7ADC - chains X and K of the 15 polymer chains in the assembly; structure by electron microscopy, 4.00 A resolution.

== Chain X ==
Protein: DNA-directed RNA polymerase subunit beta
Organism: Escherichia coli
Notes: EC 2.7.7.6
UniProt: P0A8V4 (RPOB_ECO57); numbering as in UniProt (aligned over 1-1342)
Amino-acid sequence (1342 residues; each row starts with the number of its first residue):
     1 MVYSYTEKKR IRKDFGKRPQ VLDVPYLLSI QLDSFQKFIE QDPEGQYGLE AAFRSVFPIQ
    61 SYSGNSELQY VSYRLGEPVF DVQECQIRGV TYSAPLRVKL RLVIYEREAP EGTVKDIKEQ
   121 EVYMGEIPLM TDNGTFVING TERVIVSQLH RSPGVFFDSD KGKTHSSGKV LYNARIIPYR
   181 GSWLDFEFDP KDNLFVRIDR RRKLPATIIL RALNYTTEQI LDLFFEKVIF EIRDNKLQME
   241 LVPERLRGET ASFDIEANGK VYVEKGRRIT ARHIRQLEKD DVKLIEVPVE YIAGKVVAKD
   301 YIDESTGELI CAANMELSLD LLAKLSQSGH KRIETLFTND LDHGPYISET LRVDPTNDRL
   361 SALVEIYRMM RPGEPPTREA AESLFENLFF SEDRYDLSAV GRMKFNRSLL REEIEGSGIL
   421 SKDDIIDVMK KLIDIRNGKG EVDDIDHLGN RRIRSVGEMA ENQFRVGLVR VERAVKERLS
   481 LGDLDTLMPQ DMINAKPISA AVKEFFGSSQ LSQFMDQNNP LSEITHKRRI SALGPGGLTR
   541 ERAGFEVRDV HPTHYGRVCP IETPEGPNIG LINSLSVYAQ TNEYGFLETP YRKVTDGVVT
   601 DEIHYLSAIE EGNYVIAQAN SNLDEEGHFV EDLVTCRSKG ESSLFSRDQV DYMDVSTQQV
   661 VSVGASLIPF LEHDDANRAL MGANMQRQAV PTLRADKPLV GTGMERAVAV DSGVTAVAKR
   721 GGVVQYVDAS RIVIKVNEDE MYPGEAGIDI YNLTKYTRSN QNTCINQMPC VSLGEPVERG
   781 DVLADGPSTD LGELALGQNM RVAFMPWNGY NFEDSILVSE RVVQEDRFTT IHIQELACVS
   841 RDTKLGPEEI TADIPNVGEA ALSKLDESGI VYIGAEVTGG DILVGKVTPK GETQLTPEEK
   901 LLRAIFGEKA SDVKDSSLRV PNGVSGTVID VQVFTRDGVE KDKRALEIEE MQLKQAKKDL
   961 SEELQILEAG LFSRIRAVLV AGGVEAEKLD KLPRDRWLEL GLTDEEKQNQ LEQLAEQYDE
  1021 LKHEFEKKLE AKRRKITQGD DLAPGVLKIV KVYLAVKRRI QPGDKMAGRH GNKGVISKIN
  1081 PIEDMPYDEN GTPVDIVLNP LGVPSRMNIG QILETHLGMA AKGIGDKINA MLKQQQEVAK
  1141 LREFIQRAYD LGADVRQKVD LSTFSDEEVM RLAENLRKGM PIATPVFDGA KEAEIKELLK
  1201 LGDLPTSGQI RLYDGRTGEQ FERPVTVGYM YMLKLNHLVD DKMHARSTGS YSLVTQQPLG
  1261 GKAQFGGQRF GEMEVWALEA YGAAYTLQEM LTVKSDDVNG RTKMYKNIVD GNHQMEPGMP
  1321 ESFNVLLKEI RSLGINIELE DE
Unresolved in the structure: 1, 1342
Curated features (UniProtKB/Swiss-Prot):
  - modified residue (N6-acetyllysine): Lys1022, Lys1200

== Chain K ==
Molecule: ntDNA
Sequence (50 nucleotides; numbered -35 to 14; the number before each row is that of its first residue; numbers below 1 keep their minus sign (DG-35 is residue -35)):
   -35 GGGCTGCGAA TAACGGCCGA GCAGCGTAGC ATTACTTGTG AGCGGATAAC
Unresolved in the structure: -35 to -20, -10 to -4, 13-14

== Chain X / chain K interface ==
Residue-residue contacts - 13 pairs, chain X then chain K:
  Arg151(X) with DC-1(K), base contact
  Lys163(X) with DG2(K), salt bridge to the phosphate; DT3(K), salt bridge to the phosphate
  Arg175(X) with DC-1(K), salt bridge to the phosphate
  Trp183(X) with DC-1(K), phosphate contact
  Arg200(X) with DC-1(K), salt bridge to the phosphate
  Ile445(X) with DC-1(K), base contact
  Arg451(X) with DC-1(K), base contact
  Ala474(X) with DC-11(K), phosphate contact
  Glu477(X) with DC-11(K), phosphate contact
  Leu538(X) with DC-1(K), base contact
  Arg542(X) with DT0(K), sugar contact
  Val547(X) with DC-1(K), base contact
Other interface residues (no listed pair), chain X (13 interface residues in all): Asp199
Other interface residues (no listed pair), chain K (6 interface residues in all): DA-2

== Overview ==
13 residues of chain X and 6 residues of chain K are in contact, with 4 salt bridges. Among the polar pairs
are Lys163(X)-DG2(K), Lys163(X)-DT3(K) and Arg175(X)-DC-1(K).
Here chain X is DNA-directed RNA polymerase subunit beta (Escherichia coli) and chain K is ntDNA. Entry 7ADC
(Transcription termination intermediate complex 3 delta NusG) was determined by electron microscopy, deposited
together with 6Z9P, 6Z9Q, 6Z9R, 6Z9S, 6Z9T, 7ADB, 7ADD and 7ADE.
